PDB entry 8DTL | electron microscopy, 5.40 A resolution (low resolution: residue-level contacts below are approximate; hydrogen-bond / salt-bridge calls are withheld) | chains C and A of the 4 polymer chains in the assembly

# Chain C
Protein: Insulin mimetic peptide S597
Sequence (31 residues; row label = number of the first residue in the row):
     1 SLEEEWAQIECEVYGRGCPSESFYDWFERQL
Disulfide bonds: C11-C18
From the paper describing this entry:
  - mutagenesis - W6A, F27A: decreased signaling with Insulin receptor (chain A)

# Chain A
Protein: Insulin receptor
From: Mus musculus
Notes: EC 2.7.10.1
UniProt: P15208 (INSR_MOUSE); residues 1-1345 here correspond to UniProt positions 28-1372 (UniProt number = residue number + 27)
Sequence (1345 residues; each row starts with the number of its first residue):
     1 HLYPGEVCPGMDIRNNLTRLHELENCSVIEGHLQILLMFKTRPEDFRDLS
    51 FPKLIMITDYLLLFRVYGLESLKDLFPNLTVIRGSRLFFNYALVIFEMVH
   101 LKELGLYNLMNITRGSVRIEKNNELCYLATIDWSRILDSVEDNYIVLNKD
   151 DNEECGDVCPGTAKGKTNCPATVINGQFVERCWTHSHCQKVCPTICKSHG
   201 CTAEGLCCHKECLGNCSEPDDPTKCVACRNFYLDGQCVETCPPPYYHFQD
   251 WRCVNFSFCQDLHFKCRNSRKPGCHQYVIHNNKCIPECPSGYTMNSSNLM
   301 CTPCLGPCPKVCQILEGEKTIDSVTSAQELRGCTVINGSLIINIRGGNNL
   351 AAELEANLGLIEEISGFLKIRRSYALVSLSFFRKLHLIRGETLEIGNYSF
   401 YALDNQNLRQLWDWSKHNLTITQGKLFFHYNPKLCLSEIHKMEEVSGTKG
   451 RQERNDIALKTNGDQASCENELLKFSFIRTSFDKILLRWEPYWPPDFRDL
   501 LGFMLFYKEAPYQNVTEFDGQDACGSNSWTVVDIDPPQRSNDPKSQTPSH
   551 PGWLMRGLKPWTQYAIFVKTLVTFSDERRTYGAKSDIIYVQTDATNPSVP
   601 LDPISVSNSSSQIILKWKPPSDPNGNITHYLVYWERQAEDSELFELDYCL
   651 KGLKLPSRTWSPPFESDDSQKHNQSEYDDSASECCSCPKTDSQILKELEE
   701 SSFRKTFEDYLHNVVFVPRPSRKRRSLEEVGNVTATTLTLPDFPNVSSTI
   751 VPTSQEEHRPFEKVVNKESLVISGLRHFTGYRIELQACNQDSPDERCSVA
   801 AYVSARTMPEAKADDIVGPVTHEIFENNVVHLMWQEPKEPNGLIVLYEVS
   851 YRRYGDEELHLCVSRKHFALERGCRLRGLSPGNYSVRVRATSLAGNGSWT
   901 EPTYFYVTDYLDVPSNIAKIIIGPLIFVFLFSVVIGSIYLFLRKRQPDGP
   951 MGPLYASSNPEYLSASDVFPSSVYVPDEWEVPREKITLLRELGQGSFGMV
  1001 YEGNAKDIIKGEAETRVAVKTVNESASLRERIEFLNEASVMKGFTCHHVV
  1051 RLLGVVSKGQPTLVVMELMAHGDLKSHLRSLRPDAENNPGRPPPTLQEMI
  1101 QMTAEIADGMAYLNAKKFVHRDLAARNCMVAHDFTVKIGDFGMTRDIYET
  1151 DYYRKGGKGLLPVRWMSPESLKDGVFTASSDMWSFGVVLWEITSLAEQPY
  1201 QGLSNEQVLKFVMDGGYLDPPDNCPERLTDLMRMCWQFNPKMRPTFLEIV
  1251 NLLKDDLHPSFPEVSFFYSEENKAPESEELEMEFEDMENVPLDRSSHCQR
  1301 EEAGGREGGSSLSIKRTYDEHIPYTHMNGGKKNGRVLTLPRSNPS
Unresolved in the structure: 1-4, 151-167, 174-178, 266-276, 297-298, 459-464, 516-530, 540-548, 659-755, 908-1345
Curated features (UniProtKB/Swiss-Prot):
  - region: E708 to F716 (Insulin-binding), N959 to Y962 (Important for interaction with IRS1, SHC1 and STAT5B), Y1324 to M1327 (PIK3R1 binding)
  - active site: D1122 (Proton donor/acceptor)
  - binding site (ATP): S996, K1020, E1067 to D1073, R1126, N1127, D1140
  - site: F39 (Insulin-binding)
  - modified residue: S373 (Phosphoserine), Y374 (Phosphotyrosine), S380 (Phosphoserine), Y962 (Phosphotyrosine), C1046 (S-nitrosocysteine), Y1148 (Phosphotyrosine), Y1152 (Phosphotyrosine), Y1153 (Phosphotyrosine), Y1318 (Phosphotyrosine), Y1324 (Phosphotyrosine)
  - glycosylation (N-linked (GlcNAc...) asparagine): N16, N25, N78, N111, N215, N255, N295, N337, N397, N418, N514, N608, N626, N673, N732, N745, N883, N896
  - cross-link: K1042 (Glycyl lysine isopeptide (Lys-Gly) (interchain with G-Cter in ubiquitin))
Disulfide bonds: C8-C26, C169-C188, C192-C201, C196-C207, C208-C216, C212-C225, C228-C237, C241-C253, C259-C284, C288-C301, C312-C333, C435-C468, C649-C862, C788-C797
From the paper describing this entry:
  - mutagenesis - F64A: unchanged signaling with Insulin mimetic peptide S597 (chain C)
  - mutagenesis - R14A, F64A, F96A, R345A, D496K, F497A, E697A: decreased signaling in response to insulin
  - disease-associated variants - R14W, N15K: decreased signaling in response to insulin
  - mutagenesis - F96A: decreased signaling in response to S597
  - mutagenesis - R345A, F497A, E697A: unchanged signaling in response to S597
  - specificity-determining residues: R479, K484, R488 (by similarity / conservation)

# How chain C and chain A interact
Pairs across the interface (20; chain C residue first):
  E21(C) with F89(A)
  S22(C) with F89(A)
  F23(C) with F88(A); F89(A); V94(A); F96(A); R118(A); E120(A)
  Y24(C) with F96(A); E120(A); K121(A)
  W26(C) with Q34(A); L36(A)
  F27(C) with F64(A); F96(A)
  Q30(C) with R14(A); L36(A); L37(A)
  L31(C) with L37(A); F64(A)
Other interface residues (no listed pair), chain A (13 interface residues in all): Y91
From the paper, about this interface:
  - hot spots on chain C (mutagenesis) - F27A: decreased signaling with Insulin receptor (chain A)

# In short
8 residues of chain C face 13 of chain A across their interface. The paper reports that R14A, F64A and F96A of
chain A, among others, reduce signaling in response to insulin; specificity determinants R479(A), K484(A) and
R488(A); 11 substitutions were tested in all.
Chain C is Insulin mimetic peptide S597 and chain A is Insulin receptor (Mus musculus); the structure, Cryo-EM
structure of insulin receptor (IR) bound with S597 peptide, was determined by electron microscopy together
with 8DTM from the same study.
